Entry 5TBB (X-ray diffraction, 2.39 A resolution); this record covers chains A and P of the 4 polymer chains in the assembly.

== Chain A ==
Molecule: DNA polymerase beta
Source organism: Homo sapiens
Notes: EC 2.7.7.7, 4.2.99.-
UniProtKB: P06746 (DPOLB_HUMAN); residue numbers follow UniProt; this construct covers 1-335
Sequence (343 residues; row label = number of the first residue in the row; numbers below 1 keep their minus sign (Met-1 is residue -1)):
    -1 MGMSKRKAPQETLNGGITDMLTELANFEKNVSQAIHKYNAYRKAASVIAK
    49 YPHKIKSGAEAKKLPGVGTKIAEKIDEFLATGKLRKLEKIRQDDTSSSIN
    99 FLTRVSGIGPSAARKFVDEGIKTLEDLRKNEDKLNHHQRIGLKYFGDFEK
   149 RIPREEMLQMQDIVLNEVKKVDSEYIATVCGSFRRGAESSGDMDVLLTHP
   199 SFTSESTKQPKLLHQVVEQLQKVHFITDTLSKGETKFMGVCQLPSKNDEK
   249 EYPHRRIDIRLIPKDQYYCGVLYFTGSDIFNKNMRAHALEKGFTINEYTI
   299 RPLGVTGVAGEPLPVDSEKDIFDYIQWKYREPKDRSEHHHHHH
Not modelled in the structure: -1 to 9, 205-206, 282-293, 298-305, 323-328, 334-341
Differences from the reference sequence: initiating methionine (-1); expression tag (0, 336-341)
UniProt features mapped onto this chain:
  - region: Arg183 to Asp192 (DNA-binding)
  - active site: Lys72 (Nucleophile)
  - binding site (K(+)): Lys60, Leu62, Val65, Thr101, Val103, Ile106
  - binding site (Na(+)): Lys60, Leu62, Val65, Thr101, Val103, Ile106
  - binding site (dATP): Arg149, Ser180, Arg183, Gly189, Asp190
  - binding site (dCTP): Arg149, Ser180, Arg183, Gly189, Asp190
  - binding site (dGTP): Arg149, Ser180, Arg183, Gly189, Asp190, Asp192
  - binding site (dTTP): Arg149, Ser180, Arg183, Gly189, Asp190
  - binding site (Mg(2+)): Asp190, Asp192, Asp256
  - modified residue: Lys72 (N6-acetyllysine), Arg83 (Omega-N-methylarginine), Arg152 (Omega-N-methylarginine)
  - cross-link (Glycyl lysine isopeptide (Lys-Gly)): Lys41 (interchain with G-Cter in ubiquitin), Lys61 (interchain with G-Cter in ubiquitin), Lys81 (interchain with G-Cter in ubiquitin)
  - natural variant: Leu22 (L22P: Found in a gastric cancer sample; uncertain significance), Tyr39 (Y39C: Found in a gastric cancer sample; uncertain significance), Gly118 (G118V: Decreased DNA-directed DNA polymerase activity), Arg137 (R137Q: Decreased function in base-excision repair), Arg149 (R149I: Decreased DNA-directed DNA polymerase activity), Asp160 (D160N: Found in a gastric cancer sample; uncertain significance), Cys239 (C239R: Found in a gastric cancer sample; uncertain significance), Lys289 (K289M: Found in a colon cancer sample; uncertain significance), Asn294 (N294D: Found in a gastric cancer sample; uncertain significance), Glu295 (E295K: Found in a gastric cancer sample; uncertain significance)
  - mutagenesis: Phe25 (F25W: No effect on 5'-dRP lyase activity. Decreased ssDNA binding), His34 (H34G: Decreased 5'-dRP lyase activity. Decreased ssDNA binding), Lys35 (K35A: Decreased 5'-dRP lyase activity. Decreased ssDNA binding. Loss of 5'-dRP lyase activity; when associated with A-68 and A-72. Decreased ssDNA binding; when associated with A-68 and A-72 ...), Tyr39 (Y39F: No effect on 5'-dRP lyase activity; Y39Q: Abolishes DNA polymerase and 5'-dRP lyase activity), Lys41 (K41R: Abolishes ubiquitination; when associated with R-61 and R-81), Lys60 (K60A: Decreased 5'-dRP lyase activity. Decreased ssDNA binding), Lys61 (K61R: Abolishes ubiquitination; when associated with R-41 and R-81), Lys68 (K68A: No effect on 5'-dRP lyase activity. Decreased ssDNA binding. Loss of 5'-dRP lyase activity; when associated with A-35 and A-72. Decreased ssDNA binding; when associated with A-35 and A-72 ...), Glu71 (E71Q: No effect on 5'-dRP lyase activity. No effect on structure shown by circular dichroism. No effect on ssDNA binding), Lys72 (K72A: Severely reduced 5'-dRP lyase activity. Does not affect ssDNA binding. Loss of 5'-dRP lyase activity; when associated with A-35 and A-68. Decreased ssDNA binding ...), Glu75 (E75A: Slightly decreased 5'-dRP lyase activity. Decreased ssDNA binding. No effect on structure shown by circular dichroism), Lys81 (K81R: Abolishes ubiquitination; when associated with R-41 and R-61), 5 further mutagenesis entries in UniProt
Ion coordination: Na+ site 1: Asn28, Gln31, Pro108; Na+ site 2: Lys60, Leu62, Val65 (shared with 1 residue of chain D); Na+ site 3: Thr101, Val103, Ile106 (together with acetate ion) (shared with DG9(P) of chain P); Mn2+: Asp190, Asp192 (together with ftc-mp, pyrophosphate); Na+ site 4: Asp190, Asp192, Asp256 (together with ftc-mp) (shared with DC10(P) of chain P)
Residues lining bound ligands:
  - ftc-mp (43X; [(2R,5S)-5-(4-amino-5-fluoro-2-oxopyrimidin-1(2H)-yl)-1,3-oxathiolan-2-yl]methyl dihydrogen phosphate): Asp190, Asp192, Asp256, Arg258, Tyr271, Phe272
  - pyrophosphate (PPV): Arg149, Gly179, Ser180, Arg183, Ser188, Gly189, Asp190, Asp192
Reported in the primary citation:
  - binding site for pyrophosphate: Ser180, Arg183, Gly189

== Chain P ==
Molecule: 10- mer primer
Sequence (10 nucleotides; numbered 1 to 10; the number before each row is that of its first residue):
     1 GCTGATGCGC
Glycans and other covalent adducts: ftc-mp (43X) linked to DC10
Ion coordination: Na+ site 1: DG9 (together with acetate ion) (shared with Thr101(A), Val103(A), Ile106(A) of chain A); Na+ site 2: DC10 (together with ftc-mp) (shared with Asp190(A), Asp192(A), Asp256(A) of chain A)

== How chain A and chain P interact ==
Pairs across the interface (12; chain A residue first):
  Val103(A) with DG9(P), phosphate contact
  Ser104(A) with DG9(P), phosphate contact
  Gly105(A) with DC8(P), sugar contact; DG9(P), hydrogen bond to the phosphate
  Ile106(A) with DG9(P), phosphate contact
  Gly107(A) with DC8(P), hydrogen bond to the phosphate
  Pro108(A) with DC8(P), phosphate contact
  Ser109(A) with DG7(P), phosphate contact; DC8(P), hydrogen bond to the phosphate
  Ala110(A) with DC8(P), hydrogen bond to the phosphate
  His135(A) with DG9(P), sugar contact
  Arg254(A) with DC10(P), salt bridge to the phosphate
Also at the interface, not in a pair above, chain A (14 interface residues in all): Thr101, Lys234, Met236, Asp256

== Summary ==
14 residues of chain A and 4 residues of chain P are in contact, with 4 hydrogen bonds and 1 salt bridge.
Polar contacts include Gly105(A)-DG9(P), Gly107(A)-DC8(P) and Ser109(A)-DC8(P). Chain A binds pyrophosphate
and ftc-mp. Covalently linked ftc-mp: at DC10(P). The paper reports a binding site for pyrophosphate at
Ser180(A), Arg183(A) and Gly189(A).
Here chain A is DNA polymerase beta (Homo sapiens) and chain P is 10- mer primer. Entry 5TBB (Postcatalytic
ternary complex of Human DNA Polymerase Beta with Gapped DNA substrate, incorporated (-)FTC and PPi) was
determined by X-ray diffraction, deposited together with 5TB8, 5TB9, 5TBA and 5TBC.
